PDB entry 6B45 | electron microscopy, 3.50 A resolution | chains B and M of the 10 polymer chains in the assembly

[Chain B]
Protein: CRISPR-associated protein Csy2
From: Pseudomonas aeruginosa (strain UCBPP-PA14)
UniProt: Q02MM0 (CSY2_PSEAB); numbering as in UniProt (aligned over 1-327)
Sequence (329 residues; numbered -1 to 327; the number before each row is that of its first residue; numbers below 1 keep their minus sign (Met-1 is residue -1)):
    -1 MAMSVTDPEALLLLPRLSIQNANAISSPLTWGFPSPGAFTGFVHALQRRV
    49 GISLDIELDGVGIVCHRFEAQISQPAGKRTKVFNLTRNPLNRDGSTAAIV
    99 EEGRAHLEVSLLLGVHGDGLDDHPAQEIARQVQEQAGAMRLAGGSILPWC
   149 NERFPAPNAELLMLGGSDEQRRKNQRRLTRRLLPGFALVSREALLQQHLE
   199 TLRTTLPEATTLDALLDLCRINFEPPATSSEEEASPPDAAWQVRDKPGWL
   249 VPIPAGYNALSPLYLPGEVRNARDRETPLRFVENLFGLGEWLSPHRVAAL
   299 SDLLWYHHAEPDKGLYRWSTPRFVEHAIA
Not modelled in the structure: -1 to 2, 224-238, 323-327
Sequence notes: initiating methionine (-1); expression tag (0)

[Chain M]
Molecule: Pseudomonas aeruginosa strain SMC4485 CRISPR repeat sequence
From: Pseudomonas aeruginosa
Sequence (60 nucleotides; each row starts with the number of its first residue):
     1 CUAAGAAAUUCACGGCGGGCUUGAUGUCCGCGUCUACCUGGUUCACUGCC
    51 GUGUAGGCAG

[Interface between chain B and chain M]
Contacting residue pairs (34):
  Asn21(B) with A3(M), sugar contact; A4(M), hydrogen bond to the phosphate
  Ser24(B) with A3(M), base contact
  Pro26(B) with A3(M), base contact
  Ser33(B) with A3(M), phosphate contact
  Ala36(B) with U2(M), base contact; A3(M), phosphate contact
  Gly39(B) with C1(M), sugar contact; U2(M), base contact
  Phe40(B) with U2(M), hydrogen bond to the base
  Ala43(B) with C1(M), sugar contact
  Arg46(B) with C1(M), base contact
  Thr84(B) with A7(M), sugar contact; U9(M), phosphate contact
  Arg85(B) with A7(M), hydrogen bond to the sugar; A8(M), sugar contact; U9(M), hydrogen bond to the base; U10(M), base contact
  Asn86(B) with A7(M), base contact
  Pro87(B) with A7(M), base contact; A8(M), phosphate contact
  Glu100(B) with A7(M), hydrogen bond to the base
  Met137(B) with U2(M), base contact
  Arg138(B) with U2(M), hydrogen bond to the base; A4(M), phosphate contact; G5(M), salt bridge to the phosphate; A6(M), salt bridge to the phosphate
  Leu139(B) with U2(M), base contact
  Gly141(B) with A4(M), phosphate contact; G5(M), phosphate contact
  Tyr255(B) with A3(M), hydrogen bond to the phosphate
  Arg271(B) with U2(M), salt bridge to the phosphate; A4(M), hydrogen bond to the base
  Asn282(B) with A3(M), hydrogen bond to the base
Interface residues without a listed pair, chain B (26 interface residues in all): Ser25, Gly35, His42, Ala140, Gly142

[In short]
26 residues of chain B face 10 of chain M across their interface, with 9 hydrogen bonds and 3 salt bridges.
Polar contacts include Phe40(B)-U2(M), Arg85(B)-U9(M) and Glu100(B)-A7(M).
Chain B is CRISPR-associated protein Csy2 (Pseudomonas aeruginosa (strain UCBPP-PA14)) and chain M is
Pseudomonas aeruginosa strain SMC4485 CRISPR repeat sequence (Pseudomonas aeruginosa); the structure, Cryo-EM
structure of Type I-F CRISPR crRNA-guided Csy surveillance complex, was determined by electron microscopy
(same publication as 6B44, 6B46, 6B47 and 6B48).
